PDB entry 8JE2 | electron microscopy, 3.63 A resolution | chains A and C of the 5 polymer chains in the assembly

# Chain A
Name: Cullin-2
From: Homo sapiens
Reference sequence: Q13617 (CUL2_HUMAN); numbering as in UniProt (aligned over 1-745)
Sequence (751 residues; each row starts with the number of its first residue):
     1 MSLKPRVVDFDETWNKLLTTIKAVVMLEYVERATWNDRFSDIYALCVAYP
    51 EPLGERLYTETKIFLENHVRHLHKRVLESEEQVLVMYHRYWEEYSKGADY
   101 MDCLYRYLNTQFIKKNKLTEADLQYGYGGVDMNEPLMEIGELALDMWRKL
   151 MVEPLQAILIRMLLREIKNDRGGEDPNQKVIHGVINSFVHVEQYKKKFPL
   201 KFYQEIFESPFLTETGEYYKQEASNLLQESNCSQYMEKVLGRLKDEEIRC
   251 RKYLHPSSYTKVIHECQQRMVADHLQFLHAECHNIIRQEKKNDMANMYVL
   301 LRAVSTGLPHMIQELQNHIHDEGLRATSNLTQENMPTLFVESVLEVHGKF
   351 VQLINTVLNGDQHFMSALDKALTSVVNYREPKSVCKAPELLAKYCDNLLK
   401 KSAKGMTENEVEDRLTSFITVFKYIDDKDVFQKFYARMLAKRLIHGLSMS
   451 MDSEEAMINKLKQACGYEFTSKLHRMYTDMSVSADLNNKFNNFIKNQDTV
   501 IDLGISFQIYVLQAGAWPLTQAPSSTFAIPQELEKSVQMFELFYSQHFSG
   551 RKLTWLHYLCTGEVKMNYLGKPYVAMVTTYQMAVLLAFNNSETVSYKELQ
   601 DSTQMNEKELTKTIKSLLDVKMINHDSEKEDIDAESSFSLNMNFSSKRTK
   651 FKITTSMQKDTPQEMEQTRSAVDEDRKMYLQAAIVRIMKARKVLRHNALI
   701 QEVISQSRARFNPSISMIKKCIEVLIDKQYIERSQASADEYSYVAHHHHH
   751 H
Disordered / not traced: 126-134, 464-751
Differences from the reference sequence: expression tag (746-751)
Reported in the primary citation:
  - post-translational modification sites: Lys-689 (citing earlier work)

# Chain C
Name: Elongin-C
From: Homo sapiens
Reference sequence: Q15369 (ELOC_HUMAN); residues 16-112 here = UniProt positions 16-112
Sequence (98 residues; row label = number of the first residue in the row):
    15 MAMYVKLISSDGHEFIVKREHALTSGTIKAMLSGPGQFAENETNEVNFRE
    65 IPSHVLSKVCMYFTYKVRYTNSSTEIPEFPIAPEIALELLMAANFLDC
Disordered / not traced: 15-16, 50-57
Differences from the reference sequence: initiating methionine (15)

# Interface between chain A and chain C
Contacting residue pairs (39):
  Met-1(A) with Ser-24(C), hydrogen bond; Glu-64(C), hydrogen bond (backbone-backbone)
  Ser-2(A) with Glu-64(C), hydrogen bond (backbone-side chain)
  Leu-3(A) with Glu-64(C), hydrogen bond (backbone-side chain); Ile-65(C), hydrophobic; Met-105(C); Ala-106(C)
  Lys-4(A) with Met-105(C)
  Val-30(A) with Pro-49(C), hydrophobic
  Arg-32(A) with Met-45(C), hydrogen bond (side chain-backbone); Leu-46(C); Gly-48(C), hydrogen bond (side chain-backbone)
  Ala-33(A) with Asn-61(C)
  Trp-35(A) with Ala-44(C); Met-45(C); Ser-47(C); Pro-49(C)
  Asn-36(A) with Met-45(C); Glu-59(C); Val-60(C); Asn-61(C), hydrogen bond
  Asp-37(A) with Arg-63(C), salt bridge
  Phe-39(A) with Thr-41(C); Ala-44(C), hydrophobic; Met-45(C), hydrophobic; Phe-109(C)
  Ser-40(A) with Arg-63(C); Glu-64(C); Phe-109(C)
  Asp-41(A) with Arg-63(C), salt bridge
  Tyr-43(A) with Phe-109(C), hydrophobic
  Tyr-100(A) with Gly-48(C); Pro-49(C)
  Cys-103(A) with Ala-44(C), hydrophobic; Ser-47(C), hydrogen bond
  Arg-106(A) with Gly-40(C), hydrogen bond (side chain-backbone); Asp-111(C)
  Tyr-107(A) with Asn-108(C)
  Thr-110(A) with Asp-111(C)
Other interface residues (no listed pair), chain A (21 interface residues in all): Pro-5, Arg-6
Other interface residues (no listed pair), chain C (22 interface residues in all): Asn-58, Glu-102

# Summary
21 residues of chain A face 22 of chain C across their interface; the contacts include 9 hydrogen bonds and 2
salt bridges. Among the polar pairs are Asp-37(A)/Arg-63(C), Asp-41(A)/Arg-63(C) and Met-1(A)/Ser-24(C). The
paper reports a modification site at Lys-689(A).
Here chain A is Cullin-2 and chain C is Elongin-C, both from Homo sapiens. Entry 8JE2 (Cryo-EM structure of
neddylated Cul2-Rbx1-EloBC-FEM1B complexed with FNIP1-FLCN) was determined by electron microscopy.
